PDB entry 2VK0 | X-ray diffraction, 2.20 A resolution | chains B and D of the 4 polymer chains in the assembly

Chain B (and D):
Protein: Insulin B chain
From: Homo sapiens
Notes: chain D of this document is another copy of the same molecule, construct and numbering; everything in this record applies to it too
Reference sequence: P01308 (INS_HUMAN); residues 1-30 here correspond to UniProt positions 25-54 (UniProt number = residue number + 24)
Chain sequence (30 residues; row label = number of the first residue in the row):
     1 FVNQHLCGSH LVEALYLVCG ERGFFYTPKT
Unresolved in the structure: 1-2 (chain D: 1-2, 30)
Metal / ion sites: Zn2+ near His10 (its only coordinating residue here)

How chain B and chain D interact:
Pairs across the interface (25; chain B residue first):
  Gly8(B) - Tyr16(D)
  Ser9(B) - Tyr16(D)
  Val12(B) - Val12(D)
  Val12(B) - Phe24(D)  hydrophobic
  Glu13(B) - Ser9(D)  hydrogen bond
  Glu13(B) - Glu13(D)
  Tyr16(B) - Gly8(D)
  Tyr16(B) - Ser9(D)
  Tyr16(B) - Tyr26(D)
  Gly20(B) - Tyr26(D)
  Glu21(B) - Pro28(D)
  Gly23(B) - Tyr26(D)
  Phe24(B) - Val12(D)  hydrophobic
  Phe24(B) - Phe24(D)  hydrophobic
  Phe24(B) - Phe25(D)
  Phe24(B) - Tyr26(D)  hydrogen bond (backbone-backbone)
  Phe25(B) - Phe24(D)
  Phe25(B) - Phe25(D)  hydrophobic
  Tyr26(B) - Tyr16(D)  hydrophobic
  Tyr26(B) - Gly20(D)
  Tyr26(B) - Gly23(D)
  Tyr26(B) - Phe24(D)  hydrogen bond (backbone-backbone)
  Pro28(B) - Gly20(D)
  Pro28(B) - Glu21(D)
  Pro28(B) - Gly23(D)
Interface residues without a listed pair, chain B (14 interface residues in all): Thr27, Lys29
Interface residues without a listed pair, chain D (13 interface residues in all): Thr27

Overview:
Chain B and chain D form an interface of 14 and 13 residues respectively, with 3 hydrogen bonds. Polar
contacts include Glu13(B)-Ser9(D) and Phe24(B)-Tyr26(D).
Chain B and chain D are both Insulin B chain (Homo sapiens); the structure, Crystal structure form ultalente
insulin microcrystals, was determined by X-ray diffraction (same publication as 2VJZ).
